5W1T - chains C and M of the 7 polymer chains in the assembly; structure by X-ray diffraction, 4.50 A resolution (low resolution: residue-level contacts below are approximate; hydrogen-bond / salt-bridge calls are withheld).

== Chain C ==
Name: DNA-directed RNA polymerase subunit beta
Source organism: Escherichia coli (strain K12)
Notes: EC 2.7.7.6
Reference sequence: P0A8V2 (RPOB_ECOLI); residue numbers follow UniProt; this construct covers 1-1342
Amino-acid sequence (1342 residues; each row starts with the number of its first residue):
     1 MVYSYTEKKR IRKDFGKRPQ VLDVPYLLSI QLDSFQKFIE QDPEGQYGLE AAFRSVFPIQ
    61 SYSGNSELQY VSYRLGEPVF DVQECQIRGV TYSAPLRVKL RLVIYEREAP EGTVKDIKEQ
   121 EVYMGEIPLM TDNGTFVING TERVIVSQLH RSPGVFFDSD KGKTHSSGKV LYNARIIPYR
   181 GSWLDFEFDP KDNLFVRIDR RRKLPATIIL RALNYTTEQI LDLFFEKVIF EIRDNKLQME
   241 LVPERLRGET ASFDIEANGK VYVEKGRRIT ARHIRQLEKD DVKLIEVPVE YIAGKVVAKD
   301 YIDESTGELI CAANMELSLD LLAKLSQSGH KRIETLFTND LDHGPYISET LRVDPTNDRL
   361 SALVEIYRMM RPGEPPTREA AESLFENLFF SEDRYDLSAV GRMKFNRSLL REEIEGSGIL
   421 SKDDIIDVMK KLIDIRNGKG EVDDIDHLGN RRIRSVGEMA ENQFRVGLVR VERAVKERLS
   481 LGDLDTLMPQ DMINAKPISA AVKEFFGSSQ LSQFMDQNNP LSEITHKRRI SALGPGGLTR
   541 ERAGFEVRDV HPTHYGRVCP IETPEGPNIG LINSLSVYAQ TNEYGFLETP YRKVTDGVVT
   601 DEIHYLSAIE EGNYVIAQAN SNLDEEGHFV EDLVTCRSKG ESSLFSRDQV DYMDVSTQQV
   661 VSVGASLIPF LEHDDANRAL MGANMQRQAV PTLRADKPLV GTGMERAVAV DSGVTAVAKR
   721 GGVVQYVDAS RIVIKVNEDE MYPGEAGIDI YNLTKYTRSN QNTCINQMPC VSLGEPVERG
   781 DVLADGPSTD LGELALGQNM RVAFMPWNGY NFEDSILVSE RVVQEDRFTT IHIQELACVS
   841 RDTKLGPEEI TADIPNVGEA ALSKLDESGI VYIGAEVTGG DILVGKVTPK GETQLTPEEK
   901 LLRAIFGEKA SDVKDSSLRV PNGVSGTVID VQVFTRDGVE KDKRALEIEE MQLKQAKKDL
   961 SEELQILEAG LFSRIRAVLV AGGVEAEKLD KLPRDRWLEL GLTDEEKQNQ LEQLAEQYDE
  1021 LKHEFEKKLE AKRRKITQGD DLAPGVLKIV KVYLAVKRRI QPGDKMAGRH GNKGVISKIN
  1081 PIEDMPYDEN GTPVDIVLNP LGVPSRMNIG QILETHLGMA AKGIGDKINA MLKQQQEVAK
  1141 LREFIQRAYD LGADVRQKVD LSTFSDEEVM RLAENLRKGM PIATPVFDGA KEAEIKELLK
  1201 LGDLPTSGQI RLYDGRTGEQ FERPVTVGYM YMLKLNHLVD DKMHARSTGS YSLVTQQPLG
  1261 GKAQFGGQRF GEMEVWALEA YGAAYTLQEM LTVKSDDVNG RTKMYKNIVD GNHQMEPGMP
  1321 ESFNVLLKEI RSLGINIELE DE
Not modelled in the structure: 1-2
UniProt features mapped onto this chain:
  - modified residue (N6-acetyllysine): Lys-1022, Lys-1200
  - mutagenesis: Ile-561 (I561S: Resistant to antibiotics salinamide A and B), Ile-569 (I569S: Resistant to antibiotics salinamide A and B), Ala-665 (A665E: Resistant to antibiotics salinamide A and B), Asp-675 (D675A/G: Resistant to antibiotics salinamide A and B), Asn-677 (N677H/K: Resistant to antibiotics salinamide A and B), Leu-680 (L680M: Resistant to antibiotics salinamide A and B), Glu-813 (E813K: Disrupts the enzyme's active center)

== Chain M ==
Name: RNA polymerase-binding transcription factor DksA
Source organism: Escherichia coli (strain K12)
Reference sequence: P0ABS1 (DKSA_ECOLI); residue numbers follow UniProt; this construct covers 1-151
Amino-acid sequence (151 residues; numbered 1 to 151; the number before each row is that of its first residue):
     1 MQEGQNRKTS SLSILAIAGV EPYQEKPGEE YMNEAQLAHF RRILEAWRNQ LRDEVDRTVT
    61 HMQDEAANFP DPVDRAAQEE EFSLELRNRD RERKLIKKIE KTLKKVEDED FGYCESCGVE
   121 IGIRRLEARP TADLCIDCKT LAEIREKQMA G
Not modelled in the structure: 1-11
Metal / ion sites: Zn2+: Cys-114, Cys-117, Cys-135, Cys-138
UniProt features mapped onto this chain:
  - zinc finger: Cys-114 to Cys-138 (dksA C4-type)
  - binding site (Zn(2+)): Cys-114, Cys-117, Cys-135, Cys-138
  - mutagenesis: Asp-71 (D71N: Does not increase ppGpp-dependent inhibition of transcription, but retains its ability to bind to RNAP; when associated with N-74. Increased transcription of its own RNA ...), Asp-74 (D74N: Does not increase ppGpp-dependent inhibition of transcription, but retains its ability to bind to RNAP; when associated with N-71. Increased transcription of its own RNA ...)

== Interface between chain C and chain M ==
Residue-residue contacts (15; chain C residue first):
  Ser-159(C) / Gly-151(M)
  Lys-161(C) / Ala-150(M)
  Lys-161(C) / Gly-151(M)
  Val-170(C) / Met-149(M)
  Val-170(C) / Ala-150(M)
  Tyr-172(C) / Gln-148(M)
  Tyr-172(C) / Met-149(M)
  Tyr-172(C) / Gly-151(M)
  Gly-438(C) / Gln-148(M)
  Glu-441(C) / Lys-147(M)
  Glu-441(C) / Gln-148(M)
  Val-442(C) / Gly-151(M)
  Ser-1105(C) / Val-73(M)
  Ser-1105(C) / Asp-74(M)
  Arg-1106(C) / Val-73(M)
Other interface residues (no listed pair), chain C (11 interface residues in all): Lys-169, Arg-268
Other interface residues (no listed pair), chain M (8 interface residues in all): Ser-116

== Overview ==
The interface between chain C and chain M involves 11 residues on one side and 8 on the other. UniProt lists 7
mutagenesis sites on chain C; 4 Zn2+-binding residues and 2 mutagenesis sites on chain M.
Here chain C is DNA-directed RNA polymerase subunit beta and chain M is RNA polymerase-binding transcription
factor DksA, both from Escherichia coli (strain K12). Entry 5W1T (X-ray crystal structure of Escherichia coli
RNA polymerase and DksA complex) was determined by X-ray diffraction together with 5VSW and 5W1S from the same
study.
